Entry 2JA5 (X-ray diffraction, 3.80 A resolution); this record covers chains A and T of the 14 polymer chains in the assembly.

# Chain A
Molecule: DNA-directed RNA polymerase II subunit RPB1
Source organism: Saccharomyces cerevisiae
Notes: EC 2.7.7.6
UniProt: P04050 (RPB1_YEAST); residues 1-1733 here = UniProt positions 1-1733
Chain sequence (1733 residues; each row starts with the number of its first residue):
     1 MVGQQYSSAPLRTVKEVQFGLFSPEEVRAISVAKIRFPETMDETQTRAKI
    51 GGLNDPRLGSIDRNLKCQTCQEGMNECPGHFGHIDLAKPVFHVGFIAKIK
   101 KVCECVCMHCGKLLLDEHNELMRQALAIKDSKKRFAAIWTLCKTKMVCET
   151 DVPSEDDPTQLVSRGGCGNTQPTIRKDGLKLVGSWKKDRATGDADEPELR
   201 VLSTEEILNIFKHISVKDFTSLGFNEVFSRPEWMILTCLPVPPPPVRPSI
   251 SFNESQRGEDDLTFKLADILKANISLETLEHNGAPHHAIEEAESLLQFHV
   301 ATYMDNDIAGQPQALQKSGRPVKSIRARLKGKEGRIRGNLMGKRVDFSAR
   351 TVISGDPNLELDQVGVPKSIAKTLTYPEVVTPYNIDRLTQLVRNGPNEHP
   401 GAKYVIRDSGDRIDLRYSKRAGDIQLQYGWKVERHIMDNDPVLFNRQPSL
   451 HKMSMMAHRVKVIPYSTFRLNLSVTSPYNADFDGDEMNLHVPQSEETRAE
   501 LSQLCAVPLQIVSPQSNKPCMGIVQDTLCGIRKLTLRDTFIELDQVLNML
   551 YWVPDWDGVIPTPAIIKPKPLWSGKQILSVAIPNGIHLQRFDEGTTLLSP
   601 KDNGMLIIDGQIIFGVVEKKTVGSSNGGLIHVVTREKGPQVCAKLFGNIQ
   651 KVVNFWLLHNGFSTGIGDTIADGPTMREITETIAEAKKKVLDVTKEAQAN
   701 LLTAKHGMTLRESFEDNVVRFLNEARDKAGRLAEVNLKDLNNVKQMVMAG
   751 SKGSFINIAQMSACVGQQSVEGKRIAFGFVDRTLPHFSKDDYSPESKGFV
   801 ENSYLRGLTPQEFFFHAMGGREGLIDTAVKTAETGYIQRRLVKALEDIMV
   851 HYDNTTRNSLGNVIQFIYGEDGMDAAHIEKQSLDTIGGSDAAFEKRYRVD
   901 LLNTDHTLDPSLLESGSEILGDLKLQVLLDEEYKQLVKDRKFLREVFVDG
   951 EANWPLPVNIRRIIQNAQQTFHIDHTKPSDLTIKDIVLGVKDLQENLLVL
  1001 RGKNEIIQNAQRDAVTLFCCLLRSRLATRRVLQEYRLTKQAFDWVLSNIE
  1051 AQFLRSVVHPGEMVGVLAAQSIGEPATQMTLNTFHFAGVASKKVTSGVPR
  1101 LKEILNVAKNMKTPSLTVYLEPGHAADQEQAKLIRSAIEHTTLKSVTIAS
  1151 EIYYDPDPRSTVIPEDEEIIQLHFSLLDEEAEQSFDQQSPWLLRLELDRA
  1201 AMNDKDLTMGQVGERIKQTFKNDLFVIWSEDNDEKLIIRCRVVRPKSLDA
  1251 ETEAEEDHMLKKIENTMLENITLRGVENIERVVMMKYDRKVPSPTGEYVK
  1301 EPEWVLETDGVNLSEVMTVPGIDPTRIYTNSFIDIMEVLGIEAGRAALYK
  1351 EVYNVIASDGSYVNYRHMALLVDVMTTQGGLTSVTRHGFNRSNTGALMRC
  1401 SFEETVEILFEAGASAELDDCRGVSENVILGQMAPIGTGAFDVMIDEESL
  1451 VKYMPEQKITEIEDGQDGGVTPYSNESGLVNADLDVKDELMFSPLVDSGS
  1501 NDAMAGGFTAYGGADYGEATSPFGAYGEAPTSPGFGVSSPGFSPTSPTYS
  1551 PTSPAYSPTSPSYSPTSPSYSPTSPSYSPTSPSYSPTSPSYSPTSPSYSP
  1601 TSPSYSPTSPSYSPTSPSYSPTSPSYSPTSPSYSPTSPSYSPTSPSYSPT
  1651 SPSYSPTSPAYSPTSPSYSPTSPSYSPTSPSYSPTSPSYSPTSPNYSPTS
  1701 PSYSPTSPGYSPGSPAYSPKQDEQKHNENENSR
Unresolved in the structure: 1, 190-194, 1082-1091, 1177-1186, 1246-1253, 1456-1733
Ion coordination: Zn2+ site 1: Cys67, Cys70, Cys77, His80; Zn2+ site 2: Cys110, Cys167; Mg2+: Asp481, Asp483, Asp485 (shared with 1 residue of chain P)
Swiss-Prot annotation at these positions:
  - region: Pro248 to Asp260 (Lid loop), Asn306 to Lys323 (Rudder loop), Pro810 to Glu822 (Bridging helix)
  - binding site (Zn(2+)): Cys67, Cys70, Cys77, His80, Cys107, Cys110, Cys148, Cys167
  - binding site (Mg(2+)): Asp481, Asp483, Asp485
  - modified residue: Thr1471 (Phosphothreonine)
  - cross-link (Glycyl lysine isopeptide (Lys-Gly)): Lys695 (interchain with G-Cter in ubiquitin), Lys1246 (interchain with G-Cter in ubiquitin), Lys1350 (interchain with G-Cter in ubiquitin)
  - natural variant: Ser1653 to Pro1659 (deletion: In strain: A364A)
  - mutagenesis: Lys1246 (K1246R: Impairs ubiquitination during transcription stress)

# Chain T
Molecule: 25-nt DNA strand
Sequence (25 nucleotides; row label = number of the first residue in the row):
     5 AGCTCAAGTACTXTTCCUGGTCATT
Unresolved in the structure: 5-17, 29
Modified positions: TT ([(1r,3r,4s,9r,10s,12r,15as,15br,18br,18cs)-10-hydroxy-15a,15b-dimethyl-13,15,16,18-tetraoxohexadecahydro-8H-9,12-epoxy-1,4-methano-2,5,7-trioxa-12a,14,17,18a-tetraazacyclohexadeca[1,2,3,4-def]biphenylen-3-yl]methyl dihydrogen phosphate) at position 17; BRU (5-bromo-2'-deoxyuridine-5'-monophosphate) at position 22

# How chain A and chain T interact
Pairs across the interface (9):
  Ser318(A) with DT28(T), phosphate contact
  Lys332(A) with DT19(T), salt bridge to the phosphate; DC20(T), salt bridge to the phosphate
  Arg344(A) with DC21(T), salt bridge to the phosphate
  Arg350(A) with DC21(T), hydrogen bond to the sugar
  Gln447(A) with DC20(T), sugar contact
  Thr831(A) with DT18(T), base contact
  Ala832(A) with DT18(T), base contact
  Gly835(A) with DT18(T), sugar contact
Interface residues without a listed pair, chain A (10 interface residues in all): Pro448, Tyr836

# Overview
10 residues of chain A and 5 residues of chain T are in contact, with 1 hydrogen bond and 3 salt bridges.
Polar pairs include Arg350(A)-DC21(T), Lys332(A)-DT19(T) and Lys332(A)-DC20(T).
Chain A is DNA-directed RNA polymerase II subunit RPB1 (Saccharomyces cerevisiae) and chain T is a 25-nt DNA
strand; the structure, CPD lesion containing RNA Polymerase II elongation complex A, was determined by X-ray
diffraction, deposited together with 2JA6, 2JA7 and 2JA8.
